PDB entry 8V81 | electron microscopy, 3.60 A resolution | chain A

== Chain A ==
Molecule: Cystic fibrosis transmembrane conductance regulator
Source organism: Homo sapiens
Notes: EC 5.6.1.6; engineered mutation(s): E1371Q
Reference sequence: P13569 (CFTR_HUMAN); residues 3-1440 here = UniProt positions 3-1440
Sequence (1438 residues; row label = number of the first residue in the row):
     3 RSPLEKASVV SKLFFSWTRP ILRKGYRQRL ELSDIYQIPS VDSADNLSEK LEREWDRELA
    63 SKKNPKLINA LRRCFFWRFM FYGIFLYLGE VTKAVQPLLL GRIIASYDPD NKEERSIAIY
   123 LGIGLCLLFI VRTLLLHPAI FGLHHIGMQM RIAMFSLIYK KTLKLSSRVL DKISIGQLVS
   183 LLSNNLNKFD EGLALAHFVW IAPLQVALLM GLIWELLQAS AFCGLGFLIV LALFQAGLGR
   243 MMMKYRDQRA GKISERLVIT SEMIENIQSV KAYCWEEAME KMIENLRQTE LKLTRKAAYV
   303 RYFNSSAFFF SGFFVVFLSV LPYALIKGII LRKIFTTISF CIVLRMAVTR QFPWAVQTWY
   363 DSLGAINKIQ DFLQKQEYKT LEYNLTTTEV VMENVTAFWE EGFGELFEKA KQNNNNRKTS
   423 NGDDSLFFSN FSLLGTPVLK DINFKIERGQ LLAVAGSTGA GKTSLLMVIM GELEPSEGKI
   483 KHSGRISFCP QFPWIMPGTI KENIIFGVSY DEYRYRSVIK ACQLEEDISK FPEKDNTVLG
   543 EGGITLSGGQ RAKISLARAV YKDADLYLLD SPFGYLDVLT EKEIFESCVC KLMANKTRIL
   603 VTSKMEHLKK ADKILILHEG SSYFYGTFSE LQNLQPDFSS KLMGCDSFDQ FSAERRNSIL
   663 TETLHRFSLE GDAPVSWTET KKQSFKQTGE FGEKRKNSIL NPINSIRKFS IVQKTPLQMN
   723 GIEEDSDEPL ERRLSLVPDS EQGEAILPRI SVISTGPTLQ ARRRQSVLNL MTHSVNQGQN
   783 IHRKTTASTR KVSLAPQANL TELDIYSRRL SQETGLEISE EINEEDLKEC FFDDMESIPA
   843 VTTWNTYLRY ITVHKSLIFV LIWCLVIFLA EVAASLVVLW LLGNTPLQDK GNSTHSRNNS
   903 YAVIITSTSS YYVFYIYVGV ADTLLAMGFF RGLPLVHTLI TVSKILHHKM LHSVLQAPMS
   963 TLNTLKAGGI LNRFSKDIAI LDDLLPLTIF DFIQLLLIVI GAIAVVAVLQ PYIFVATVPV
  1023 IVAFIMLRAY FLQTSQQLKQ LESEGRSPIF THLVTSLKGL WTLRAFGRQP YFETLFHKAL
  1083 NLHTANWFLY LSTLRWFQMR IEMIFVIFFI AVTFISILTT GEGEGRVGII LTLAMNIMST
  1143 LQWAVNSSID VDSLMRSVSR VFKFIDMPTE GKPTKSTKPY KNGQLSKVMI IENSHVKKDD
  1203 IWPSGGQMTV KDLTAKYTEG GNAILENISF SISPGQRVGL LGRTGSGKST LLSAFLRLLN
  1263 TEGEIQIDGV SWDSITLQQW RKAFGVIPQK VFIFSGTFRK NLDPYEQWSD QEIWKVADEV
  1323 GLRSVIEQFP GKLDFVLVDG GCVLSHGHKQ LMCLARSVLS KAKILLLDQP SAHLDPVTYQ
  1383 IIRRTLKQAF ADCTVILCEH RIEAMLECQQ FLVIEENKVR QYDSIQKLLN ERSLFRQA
Disordered / not traced: 405-436, 638-845, 886-914, 1121-1128, 1174-1202
Construct notes: conflict P492 (Ser in P13569), P495 (Ser in P13569), P534 (Ala in P13569), T539 (Ile in P13569), K555 (Arg in P13569), Q1371 (Glu in P13569)
UniProt features mapped onto this chain:
  - binding site (ATP): W401, S434, G458 to T465, Q493, Y1219, G1244 to S1251
  - modified residue: S549 (Phosphoserine), S660 (Phosphoserine), S670 (Phosphoserine), S686 (Phosphoserine), S700 (Phosphoserine), S712 (Phosphoserine), T717 (Phosphothreonine), S737 (Phosphoserine), S753 (Phosphoserine), S768 (Phosphoserine), S790 (Phosphoserine), S795 (Phosphoserine), S813 (Phosphoserine)
  - lipidation (S-palmitoyl cysteine): C524, C1395
  - glycosylation (N-linked (GlcNAc...) asparagine): N894, N900
  - cross-link: K688 (Glycyl lysine isopeptide (Lys-Gly) (interchain with G-Cter in ubiquitin))
Ion coordination: Mg2+ site 1: T465, Q493 (together with ATP); Mg2+ site 2: S1251, Q1291 (together with ATP)
Ligand contacts:
  - ATP (adenosine-5'-triphosphate), molecule 1: W401, V440, T460, G461, A462, G463, K464, T465, S466, Q493, Q1330, C1344, V1345, L1346, S1347, H1348, G1349, H1350, H1375
  - ATP, molecule 2: I546, T547, L548, S549, G550, G551, Q552, N965, Y1219, I1226, R1245, T1246, G1247, S1248, G1249, K1250, S1251, T1252, Q1291, H1402
  - WG5 (4-[(Z)-{(3M)-4-oxo-2-sulfanylidene-3-[3-(trifluoromethyl)phenyl]-1,3-thiazolidin-5-ylidene}methyl]benzoic acid): K95, F310, F311, I344, M348, Q353, V920, G921, A923, D924, I1000, A1004, L1135, N1138, I1139, S1141, T1142, W1145
Reported in the primary citation:
  - binding site for WG5: K95, F310, F311, M348, V920, A923, I1000, I1139, W1145
  - mutagenesis - K95A (10-fold), M348K, T925G/M929L/F931L, T1142A, T1142I, W1145A, W1145L, W1145Y: decreased binding to WG5
  - conformationally variable residues (helix shift): V93 to Y109, T910 to L926, V1129 to L1143

== In short ==
Bound to chain A: ATP and compound WG5. T465 and Q493 form the Mg2+ site 1. UniProt lists 20 ATP-binding
residues. The paper reports a binding site for WG5 at K95, F310 and F311 among others; K95A, M348K and
T925G/M929L/F931L, among others, reduce binding to WG5; 8 substitutions were tested in all.
Chain A is Cystic fibrosis transmembrane conductance regulator (Homo sapiens); the structure, Phosphorylated,
ATP-bound, inhibitor 172-bound E1371Q human cystic fibrosis transmembrane conductance regulator, was
determined by electron microscopy, deposited together with 8V7Z.
